PDB entry 6HEA | electron microscopy, 7.04 A resolution (low resolution: residue-level contacts below are approximate; hydrogen-bond / salt-bridge calls are withheld) | chains K and J of the 34 polymer chains in the assembly

# Chain K (and J)
Protein: Proteasome-activating nucleotidase
Source organism: Archaeoglobus fulgidus DSM 4304
Notes: chain J of this document is another copy of the same molecule, construct and numbering; everything in this record applies to it too
Reference sequence: O28303 (PAN_ARCFU); residues 9-398 here = UniProt positions 9-398
Amino-acid sequence (390 residues; each row starts with the number of its first residue):
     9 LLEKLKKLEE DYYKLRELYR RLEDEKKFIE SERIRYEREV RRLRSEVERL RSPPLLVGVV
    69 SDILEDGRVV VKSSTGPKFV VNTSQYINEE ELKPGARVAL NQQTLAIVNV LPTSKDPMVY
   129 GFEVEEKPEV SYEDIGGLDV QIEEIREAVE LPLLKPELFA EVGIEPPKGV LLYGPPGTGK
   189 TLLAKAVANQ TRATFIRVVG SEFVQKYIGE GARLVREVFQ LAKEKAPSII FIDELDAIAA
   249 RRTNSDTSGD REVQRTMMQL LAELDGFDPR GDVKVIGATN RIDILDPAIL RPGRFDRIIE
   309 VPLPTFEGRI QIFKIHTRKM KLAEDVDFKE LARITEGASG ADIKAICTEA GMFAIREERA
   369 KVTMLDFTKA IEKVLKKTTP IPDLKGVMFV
UniProt features mapped onto this chain:
  - region: M396 to V398 (Docks into pockets in the proteasome alpha-ring to cause gate opening)
  - binding site (ATP): G185 to L190, H324
Ion coordination: Mg2+ site 1: T189 (together with ADP); Mg2+ site 2: G274 (together with ATP) (shared with T189(J), D241(J) of chain J)
Ligand contacts:
  - ADP (adenosine-5'-diphosphate): I143, G144, L146, P184, G185, T186, G187, K188, T189, L190, D241, I320, H324, G348, A349, K352
  - ATP (adenosine-5'-triphosphate): E173, D273, G274, R299, G301, R302

# Interface between chain K and chain J
Contacting residue pairs (184; chain K residue first):
  L9(K) - L10(J)
  L10(K) - L10(J)
  L13(K) - L10(J)
  L13(K) - L13(J)
  L13(K) - K14(J)
  L13(K) - E17(J)
  L16(K) - E17(J)
  E17(K) - L13(J)
  E17(K) - L16(J)
  E17(K) - E17(J)
  Y20(K) - E17(J)
  Y20(K) - Y20(J)
  Y20(K) - R24(J)
  Y21(K) - Y20(J)
  L23(K) - R24(J)
  R24(K) - L23(J)
  R24(K) - R24(J)
  R24(K) - Y27(J)
  Y27(K) - R24(J)
  Y27(K) - Y27(J)
  Y27(K) - R28(J)
  Y27(K) - E31(J)
  R28(K) - Y27(J)
  L30(K) - E31(J)
  E31(K) - Y27(J)
  E31(K) - L30(J)
  E31(K) - K34(J)
  K34(K) - K34(J)
  K34(K) - K35(J)
  K35(K) - K34(J)
  I37(K) - E38(J)
  I37(K) - R41(J)
  E38(K) - K34(J)
  E38(K) - I37(J)
  E40(K) - R41(J)
  R41(K) - I37(J)
  R41(K) - R41(J)
  R41(K) - Y44(J)
  Y44(K) - R41(J)
  Y44(K) - Y44(J)
  Y44(K) - E45(J)
  Y44(K) - V48(J)
  E45(K) - Y44(J)
  E47(K) - V48(J)
  V48(K) - Y44(J)
  V48(K) - E47(J)
  V48(K) - V48(J)
  V48(K) - L51(J)
  L51(K) - V48(J)
  L51(K) - L51(J)
  L51(K) - R52(J)
  R52(K) - L51(J)
  R52(K) - E54(J)
  E54(K) - R59(J)
  V55(K) - E54(J)
  V55(K) - V55(J)
  R57(K) - R59(J)
  L58(K) - L58(J)
  L58(K) - R59(J)
  R59(K) - E54(J)
  S69(K) - P125(J)
  D70(K) - T121(J)
  D70(K) - S122(J)
  D70(K) - V127(J)
  L72(K) - L119(J)
  L72(K) - P120(J)
  D74(K) - L119(J)
  R76(K) - P61(J)
  R76(K) - L63(J)
  V78(K) - T121(J)
  G84(K) - S82(J)
  P85(K) - L64(J)
  P85(K) - S82(J)
  P85(K) - T83(J)
  K86(K) - L64(J)
  K86(K) - V65(J)
  K86(K) - S82(J)
  F87(K) - P62(J)
  F87(K) - L63(J)
  F87(K) - L64(J)
  F87(K) - V65(J)
  F87(K) - Q110(J)
  V88(K) - P62(J)
  V88(K) - L63(J)
  V88(K) - V65(J)
  N90(K) - R57(J)
  N90(K) - S60(J)
  N90(K) - P61(J)
  T91(K) - R57(J)
  T91(K) - L58(J)
  S92(K) - E54(J)
  S92(K) - R57(J)
  S92(K) - L58(J)
  Q93(K) - R50(J)
  Q93(K) - L51(J)
  Q93(K) - E54(J)
  Q93(K) - R57(J)
  Y94(K) - E47(J)
  Y94(K) - E54(J)
  P102(K) - P125(J)
  P102(K) - Y128(J)
  T112(K) - R59(J)
  T112(K) - S60(J)
  T112(K) - P61(J)
  T112(K) - P62(J)
  L113(K) - P62(J)
  A114(K) - L58(J)
  I115(K) - L58(J)
  E152(K) - K381(J)
  E152(K) - K385(J)
  E155(K) - R364(J)
  F167(K) - I363(J)
  V170(K) - K327(J)
  V170(K) - M328(J)
  V170(K) - A368(J)
  V170(K) - V370(J)
  G171(K) - K327(J)
  I172(K) - M328(J)
  I172(K) - T356(J)
  I172(K) - I363(J)
  E173(K) - T356(J)
  P174(K) - T356(J)
  P175(K) - T356(J)
  P175(K) - E357(J)
  P175(K) - M360(J)
  K214(K) - S256(J)
  I216(K) - V212(J)
  I216(K) - Q213(J)
  I216(K) - K214(J)
  I216(K) - S256(J)
  I216(K) - G257(J)
  G217(K) - V212(J)
  G217(K) - Q213(J)
  E218(K) - K214(J)
  A220(K) - S209(J)
  R221(K) - Q213(J)
  R224(K) - M126(J)
  R224(K) - E210(J)
  R250(K) - D244(J)
  R250(K) - N288(J)
  R250(K) - I292(J)
  N252(K) - R250(J)
  T255(K) - R250(J)
  T255(K) - D258(J)
  S256(K) - G257(J)
  R259(K) - D244(J)
  R259(K) - A247(J)
  R259(K) - A248(J)
  R259(K) - R250(J)
  R259(K) - G257(J)
  R259(K) - D258(J)
  R259(K) - I292(J)
  Q262(K) - D244(J)
  R263(K) - S209(J)
  R263(K) - F211(J)
  R263(K) - V261(J)
  M266(K) - S209(J)
  M266(K) - E242(J)
  Q267(K) - S209(J)
  Q267(K) - E210(J)
  A270(K) - V207(J)
  G274(K) - T189(J)
  G274(K) - D241(J)
  F275(K) - K193(J)
  F275(K) - F203(J)
  F275(K) - R205(J)
  F275(K) - D241(J)
  P295(K) - P184(J)
  A296(K) - P184(J)
  R299(K) - P184(J)
  R299(K) - G185(J)
  R299(K) - A349(J)
  R299(K) - D350(J)
  P300(K) - A349(J)
  P300(K) - D350(J)
  G301(K) - K352(J)
  D304(K) - K352(J)
  D304(K) - A353(J)
  D304(K) - T356(J)
  D304(K) - E357(J)
  R305(K) - E357(J)
  R305(K) - M360(J)
  R305(K) - K381(J)
  I306(K) - K385(J)
Also at the interface, not in a pair above, chain K (95 interface residues in all): K101, V116, L166, E169, Y215, D258, E260, D273
Also at the interface, not in a pair above, chain J (98 interface residues in all): E40, E131, P136, A245, R249, N252, T255, K329, G359, R367, V382, T386

# Summary
The interface between chain K and chain J involves 95 residues on one side and 98 on the other. Ligands of
chain K: ADP and ATP. From UniProt: 7 ATP-binding residues on chain K.
Both chains are Proteasome-activating nucleotidase (Archaeoglobus fulgidus DSM 4304). Entry 6HEA
(PAN-proteasome in state 3) was determined by electron microscopy, deposited together with 6HE5, 6HE7, 6HE8,
6HE9, 6HEC and 6HED.
